PDB entry 6NXS | X-ray diffraction, 1.52 A resolution | chains A and B

# Chain A (and B)
Protein: Triosephosphate isomerase, cytosolic
Organism: Arabidopsis thaliana
Notes: EC 5.3.1.1; chain B of this document is another copy of the same molecule, construct and numbering; everything in this record applies to it too
Reference sequence: P48491 (TPIS_ARATH); numbering as in UniProt (aligned over 1-254)
Sequence (257 residues; row label = number of the first residue in the row; numbers below 1 keep their minus sign (Gly-2 is residue -2)):
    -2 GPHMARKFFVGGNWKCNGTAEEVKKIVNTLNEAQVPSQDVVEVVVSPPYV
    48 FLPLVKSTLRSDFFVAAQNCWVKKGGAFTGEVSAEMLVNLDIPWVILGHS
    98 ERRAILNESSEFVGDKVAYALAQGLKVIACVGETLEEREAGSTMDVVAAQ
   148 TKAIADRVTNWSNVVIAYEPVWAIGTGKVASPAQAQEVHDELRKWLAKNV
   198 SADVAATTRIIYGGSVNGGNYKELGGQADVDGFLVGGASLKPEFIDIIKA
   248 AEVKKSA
Unresolved in the structure: -2 to 1, 251-254 (chain B: -2 to 1, 250-254)
Sequence notes: expression tag (-2 to 0); engineered mutation Tyr218 (Cys in P48491)
Bound ions: Na+: Gly222, Gln224, Val227

# Chain A / chain B interface
Residue-residue contacts - 72 pairs, chain A then chain B:
  Asn10(A) with Thr76(B), hydrogen bond
  Lys12(A) with Gly73(B); Ala74(B); Thr76(B)
  Cys13(A) with Gly72(B); Gly73(B), hydrogen bond (backbone-backbone); Phe75(B); Glu78(B), hydrogen bond (side chain-backbone); Ser80(B); Met83(B)
  Asn14(A) with Gly73(B); Met83(B)
  Gly15(A) with Met83(B)
  Thr16(A) with Asn86(B)
  Ala17(A) with Asn86(B), hydrogen bond (backbone-side chain)
  Glu18(A) with Asn86(B), hydrogen bond
  Pro45(A) with Met83(B), hydrophobic
  Tyr46(A) with Tyr46(B), hydrophobic; Val47(B); Gly77(B); Val79(B), hydrophobic
  Val47(A) with Tyr46(B); Pro50(B); Met83(B), hydrophobic; Leu87(B), hydrophobic
  Phe48(A) with Met83(B), hydrophobic; Leu87(B), hydrophobic
  Pro50(A) with Val47(B)
  Gln65(A) with Thr76(B); Gly77(B), hydrogen bond (side chain-backbone)
  Trp68(A) with Ile102(B), hydrophobic; Leu103(B), hydrophobic
  Gly72(A) with Cys13(B)
  Gly73(A) with Lys12(B); Cys13(B), hydrogen bond (backbone-backbone); Asn14(B)
  Ala74(A) with Lys12(B); Glu98(B)
  Phe75(A) with Cys13(B); Glu98(B), hydrogen bond (backbone-side chain); Ile102(B), hydrophobic
  Thr76(A) with Asn10(B), hydrogen bond; Lys12(B); Gln65(B); His96(B), hydrogen bond; Glu98(B), hydrogen bond; Arg99(B), hydrogen bond (backbone-side chain)
  Gly77(A) with Tyr46(B); Gln65(B), hydrogen bond (backbone-side chain); Arg99(B)
  Glu78(A) with Cys13(B), hydrogen bond (backbone-side chain); Arg99(B), salt bridge
  Ser80(A) with Cys13(B)
  Met83(A) with Cys13(B); Asn14(B); Gly15(B); Pro45(B), hydrophobic; Val47(B), hydrophobic; Phe48(B), hydrophobic
  Asn86(A) with Thr16(B); Ala17(B), hydrogen bond (side chain-backbone)
  Leu87(A) with Val47(B), hydrophobic; Phe48(B), hydrophobic
  His96(A) with Thr76(B), hydrogen bond
  Glu98(A) with Ala74(B); Phe75(B), hydrogen bond (side chain-backbone); Thr76(B), hydrogen bond
  Arg99(A) with Thr76(B), hydrogen bond (side chain-backbone); Gly77(B); Glu78(B), salt bridge
  Ile102(A) with Trp68(B), hydrophobic; Phe75(B), hydrophobic
Also at the interface, not in a pair above, chain A (34 interface residues in all): Leu49, Asn66, Val79, Leu103
Also at the interface, not in a pair above, chain B (33 interface residues in all): Leu49, Asn66

# In short
Chain A and chain B form an interface of 34 and 33 residues respectively; the contacts include 19 hydrogen
bonds and 2 salt bridges. Polar contacts include Glu78(A)-Arg99(B), Asn10(A)-Thr76(B) and Cys13(A)-Glu78(B).
Gly222(A), Gln224(A) and Val227(A) coordinate Na+.
Chain A and chain B are both Triosephosphate isomerase, cytosolic (Arabidopsis thaliana); the structure,
Crystal structure of Arabidopsis thaliana cytosolic triosephosphate isomerase C218Y mutant, was determined by
X-ray diffraction together with 6NXQ, 6NXR, 6NXW, 6NXX and 6NXY from the same study.
